Entry 6CTB (solution NMR); this record covers chains A and B.

Chain A:
Protein: Calmodulin-1
Organism: Xenopus laevis
UniProt: P0DP33 (CALM1_XENLA); numbering as in UniProt (aligned over 3-149)
Sequence (147 residues; each row starts with the number of its first residue):
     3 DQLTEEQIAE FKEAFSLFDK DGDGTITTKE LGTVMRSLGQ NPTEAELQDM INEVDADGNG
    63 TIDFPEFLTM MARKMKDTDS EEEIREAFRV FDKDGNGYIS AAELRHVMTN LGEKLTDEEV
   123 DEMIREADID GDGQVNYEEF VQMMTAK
Disordered / not traced: 3-81, 149
UniProt features mapped onto this chain:
  - binding site (Ca(2+)): Asp21, Asp23, Asp25, Thr27, Glu32, Asp57, Asp59, Asn61, Thr63, Glu68, Asp94, Asp96, Asn98, Tyr100, Glu105, Asp130, Asp132, Asp134, Gln136, Glu141
  - modified residue: Lys116 (N6,N6,N6-trimethyllysine)

Chain B:
Protein: Voltage-dependent L-type calcium channel subunit alpha-1C
Organism: Oryctolagus cuniculus
UniProt: P15381 (CAC1C_RABIT); residues 1644-1668 here = UniProt positions 1644-1668
Sequence (25 residues; row label = number of the first residue in the row):
  1644 TVGKFYATFL IQEYFRKFKK RKEQG
UniProt features mapped onto this chain:
  - region: Lys1647 to Gln1667 (Calmodulin-binding IQ region)
  - mutagenesis: Phe1648 (F1648A: Mildly decreased interaction with STAC3), Ile1654 (I1654A: Strongly decreased interaction with STAC3), Phe1658 (F1658A: Decreased interaction with STAC3), Arg1659 (R1659A: Mildly decreased interaction with STAC3)

Interface between chain A and chain B:
Pairs across the interface - 29 pairs, chain A then chain B:
  Glu84(A) with Lys1662(B)
  Glu85(A) with Arg1659(B)
  Ile86(A) with Gln1655(B); Phe1658(B)
  Glu88(A) with Lys1662(B)
  Ala89(A) with Phe1658(B)
  Phe90(A) with Phe1658(B)
  Phe93(A) with Phe1658(B)
  Leu113(A) with Tyr1657(B)
  Gly114(A) with Tyr1657(B); Phe1661(B); Arg1664(B)
  Glu115(A) with Tyr1657(B); Lys1660(B); Arg1664(B)
  Met125(A) with Leu1653(B); Ile1654(B)
  Glu128(A) with Thr1644(B); Val1645(B); Gly1646(B); Lys1647(B)
  Phe142(A) with Ala1650(B); Thr1651(B); Ile1654(B)
  Met145(A) with Lys1647(B); Thr1651(B)
  Met146(A) with Phe1648(B); Thr1651(B); Gln1655(B)
Other interface residues (no listed pair), chain A (17 interface residues in all): Met110, Ala148

Overview:
Chain A and chain B each contribute 17 residues to their interface. Curated annotation (UniProt) lists 20
Ca2+-binding residues on chain A; 4 mutagenesis sites on chain B.
Here chain A is Calmodulin-1 (Xenopus laevis) and chain B is Voltage-dependent L-type calcium channel subunit
alpha-1C (Oryctolagus cuniculus). Entry 6CTB (Apo-Calmodulin Bound to Calcium Voltage Gated Channel 1.2
IQ-Motif) was determined by solution NMR.
